Entry 8OXJ (X-ray diffraction, 1.64 A resolution); this record covers chain A.

# Chain A
Protein: AVRA22
From: Blumeria hordei
Sequence (98 residues; row label = number of the first residue in the row):
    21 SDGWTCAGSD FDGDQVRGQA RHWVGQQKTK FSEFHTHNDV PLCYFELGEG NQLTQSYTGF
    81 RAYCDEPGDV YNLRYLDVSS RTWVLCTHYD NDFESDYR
Disordered / not traced: 113-118
Disulfides: C26-C106

# In short
Chain A is AVRA22 (Blumeria hordei); the structure, crystal structure of powdery mildews Blumeria graminis f.
sp. hordei AVRA22, was determined by X-ray diffraction, deposited together with 8OXH, 8OXI, 8OXK, 8OXL and
8PHY.
